PDB entry 8YN3 | electron microscopy, 2.56 A resolution | chains B and C of the 5 polymer chains in the assembly

[Chain B]
Protein: Guanine nucleotide-binding protein G(I)/G(S)/G(T) subunit beta-1
Source organism: Homo sapiens
UniProt: P62873 (GBB1_HUMAN); residue numbers follow UniProt; this construct covers 2-340
Chain sequence (376 residues; each row starts with the number of its first residue; numbers below 1 keep their minus sign (Met-9 is residue -9)):
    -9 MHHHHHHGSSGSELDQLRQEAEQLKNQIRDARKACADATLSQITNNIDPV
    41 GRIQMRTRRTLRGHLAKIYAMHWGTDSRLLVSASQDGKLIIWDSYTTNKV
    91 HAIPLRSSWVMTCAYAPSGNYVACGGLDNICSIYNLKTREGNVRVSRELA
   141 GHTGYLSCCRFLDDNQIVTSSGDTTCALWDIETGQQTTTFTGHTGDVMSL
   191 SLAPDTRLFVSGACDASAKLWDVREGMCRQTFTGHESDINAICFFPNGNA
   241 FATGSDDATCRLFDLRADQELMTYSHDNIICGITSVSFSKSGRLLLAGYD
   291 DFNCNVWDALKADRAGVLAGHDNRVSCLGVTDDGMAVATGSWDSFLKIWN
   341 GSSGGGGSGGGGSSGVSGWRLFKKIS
Unresolved in the structure: -9 to 1, 344-366
Differences from the reference sequence: initiating methionine (-9); expression tag (-8 to 1, 341-366)
Swiss-Prot annotation at these positions:
  - modified residue: Ser2 (N-acetylserine), His266 (Phosphohistidine)
  - natural variant: Leu30 (L30F: In MRD42; uncertain significance), Arg52 (R52G: In MRD42), Gly64 (G64V: In MRD42), Asp76 (D76E: In MRD42; D76G: In MRD42), Gly77 (G77S: In MRD42), Lys78 (K78R: In MRD42), Ile80 (I80N: In MRD42; I80T: In MRD42), His91 (H91R: In MRD42; uncertain significance), Ala92 (A92T: In MRD42), Pro94 (P94S: In MRD42), Leu95 (L95P: In MRD42), Arg96 (R96L: In MRD42), 5 further natural variant entries in UniProt

[Chain C]
Protein: Guanine nucleotide-binding protein G(I)/G(S)/G(O) subunit gamma-2
Source organism: Homo sapiens
UniProt: P59768 (GBG2_HUMAN); residues 1-71 here = UniProt positions 1-71
Chain sequence (71 residues; each row starts with the number of its first residue):
     1 MASNNTASIAQARKLVEQLKMEANIDRIKVSKAAADLMAYCEAHAKEDPL
    51 LTPVPASENPFREKKFFCAIL
Unresolved in the structure: 1-5, 63-71
Swiss-Prot annotation at these positions:
  - modified residue: Ala2 (N-acetylalanine), Cys68 (Cysteine methyl ester)
  - lipidation: Cys68 (S-geranylgeranyl cysteine)

[How chain B and chain C interact]
Contacting residue pairs (93; chain B residue first):
  Glu3(B) - Ile9(C)
  Glu3(B) - Arg13(C)
  Leu4(B) - Ser8(C)
  Leu4(B) - Ile9(C)
  Leu4(B) - Ala12(C)  hydrophobic
  Leu7(B) - Ile9(C)  hydrophobic
  Leu7(B) - Ala12(C)  hydrophobic
  Leu7(B) - Arg13(C)
  Leu7(B) - Val16(C)
  Glu10(B) - Val16(C)
  Glu10(B) - Lys20(C)  salt bridge
  Ala11(B) - Leu19(C)
  Leu14(B) - Val16(C)
  Leu14(B) - Leu19(C)  hydrophobic
  Leu14(B) - Lys20(C)
  Lys15(B) - Leu19(C)
  Ile18(B) - Leu19(C)
  Ile18(B) - Ala23(C)  hydrophobic
  Ile18(B) - Arg27(C)
  Ala21(B) - Arg27(C)
  Ala24(B) - Lys29(C)  hydrogen bond (backbone-side chain)
  Cys25(B) - Ile28(C)
  Cys25(B) - Lys29(C)
  Cys25(B) - Val30(C)  hydrogen bond (backbone-backbone)
  Ala26(B) - Val30(C)  hydrophobic
  Asp27(B) - Lys29(C)
  Asp27(B) - Val30(C)  hydrogen bond (side chain-backbone)
  Asp27(B) - Ser31(C)  hydrogen bond
  Ala28(B) - Val30(C)
  Leu30(B) - Ala34(C)  hydrophobic
  Ile33(B) - Ala34(C)  hydrophobic
  Ile37(B) - Met38(C)  hydrophobic
  Val40(B) - Leu51(C)  hydrophobic
  Met45(B) - Leu50(C)  hydrophobic
  Arg48(B) - Phe61(C)
  Arg49(B) - Pro60(C)
  Arg49(B) - Phe61(C)
  Ser84(B) - Phe61(C)
  Tyr85(B) - Pro60(C)
  Tyr85(B) - Phe61(C)  hydrophobic
  Thr181(B) - Lys14(C)
  Cys218(B) - Gln18(C)  hydrogen bond (backbone-side chain)
  Cys218(B) - Glu22(C)
  Arg219(B) - Glu22(C)
  Gln220(B) - Glu22(C)
  Gln220(B) - Ile25(C)
  Thr221(B) - Glu22(C)  hydrogen bond
  Phe235(B) - Leu37(C)  hydrophobic
  Phe235(B) - Tyr40(C)  hydrophobic
  Phe235(B) - Cys41(C)  hydrophobic
  Pro236(B) - Tyr40(C)
  Asn237(B) - Tyr40(C)
  Ala240(B) - Leu37(C)  hydrophobic
  Leu252(B) - Leu37(C)  hydrophobic
  Asp254(B) - Ala33(C)
  Arg256(B) - Asp26(C)
  Arg256(B) - Arg27(C)
  Arg256(B) - Ile28(C)  hydrogen bond (backbone-backbone)
  Arg256(B) - Asp36(C)  salt bridge
  Ala257(B) - Ile28(C)
  Asp258(B) - Ile25(C)
  Asp258(B) - Arg27(C)  salt bridge
  Gln259(B) - Val30(C)
  Leu261(B) - Val30(C)  hydrophobic
  Leu261(B) - Leu37(C)  hydrophobic
  Ser279(B) - Asp48(C)  hydrogen bond
  Lys280(B) - Glu47(C)
  Lys280(B) - Asp48(C)  hydrogen bond (backbone-side chain)
  Ser281(B) - Tyr40(C)
  Ser281(B) - Cys41(C)
  Ser281(B) - His44(C)
  Ser281(B) - Asp48(C)  hydrogen bond
  Ser281(B) - Leu51(C)
  Gly282(B) - Cys41(C)
  Arg283(B) - Cys41(C)
  Arg283(B) - Leu51(C)
  Leu300(B) - Cys41(C)  hydrophobic
  Asp323(B) - Pro49(C)
  Gly324(B) - Pro49(C)
  Gly324(B) - Leu50(C)
  Met325(B) - Pro49(C)  hydrophobic
  Met325(B) - Leu50(C)
  Met325(B) - Val54(C)  hydrophobic
  Met325(B) - Asn59(C)
  Met325(B) - Pro60(C)
  Ala326(B) - Phe61(C)  hydrophobic
  Asn340(B) - Asn59(C)  hydrogen bond
  Asn340(B) - Phe61(C)
  Gly341(B) - Pro53(C)
  Ser342(B) - Pro53(C)
  Ser343(B) - Pro53(C)  hydrogen bond (side chain-backbone)
  Ser343(B) - Val54(C)  hydrogen bond (side chain-backbone)
  Ser343(B) - Pro55(C)
Also at the interface, not in a pair above, chain B (65 interface residues in all): Gln17, Arg22, Thr34, Ile43, Trp63, Ser67, Lys209, Leu284, Val320, Val327, Ile338, Trp339
Also at the interface, not in a pair above, chain C (41 interface residues in all): Ala35, Ala45, Glu58, Arg62

[Overview]
The interface between chain B and chain C involves 65 residues on one side and 41 on the other; the contacts
include 13 hydrogen bonds and 3 salt bridges. Among the polar pairs are Glu10(B)-Lys20(C), Arg256(B)-Asp36(C)
and Asp258(B)-Arg27(C).
Chain B is Guanine nucleotide-binding protein G(I)/G(S)/G(T) subunit beta-1 and chain C is Guanine
nucleotide-binding protein G(I)/G(S)/G(O) subunit gamma-2, both from Homo sapiens; the structure, Cryo-EM
structure of histamine H2 receptor in complex with histamine and miniGs, was determined by electron microscopy
(same publication as 8YN2, 8YN4, 8YN5, 8YN6, 8YN7, 8YN8, 8YN9 and 8YNA).
